Entry 3VFW (X-ray diffraction, 2.30 A resolution); this record covers chains A and C of the 3 polymer chains in the assembly.

== Chain A ==
Protein: MHC class I antigen
From: Homo sapiens
UniProtKB: C5MK56 (C5MK56_HUMAN); residues 1-276 here correspond to UniProt positions 25-300 (UniProt number = residue number + 24)
Sequence (276 residues; each row starts with the number of its first residue):
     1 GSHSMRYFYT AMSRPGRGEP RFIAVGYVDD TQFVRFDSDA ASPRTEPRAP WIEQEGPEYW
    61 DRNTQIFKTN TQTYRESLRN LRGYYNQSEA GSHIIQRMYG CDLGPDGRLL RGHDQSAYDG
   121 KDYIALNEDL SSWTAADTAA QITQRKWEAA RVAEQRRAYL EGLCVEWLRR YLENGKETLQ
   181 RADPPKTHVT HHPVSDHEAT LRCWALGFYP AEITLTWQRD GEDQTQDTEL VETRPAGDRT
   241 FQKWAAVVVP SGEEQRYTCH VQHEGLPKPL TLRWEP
Cystine bridges: Cys101-Cys164, Cys203-Cys259
From the paper describing this entry:
  - mutagenesis - L163A: unchanged binding to SB27 TCR

== Chain C ==
Protein: LPEP peptide from EBV, P10A, LPEPLPQGQATAY
Sequence (13 residues; each row starts with the number of its first residue):
     1 LPEPLPQGQA TAY

== How chain A and chain C interact ==
Residue-residue contacts (43):
  Tyr7(A) with Leu1(C), hydrogen bond (side chain-backbone); Pro2(C)
  Tyr9(A) with Pro2(C)
  Arg62(A) with Leu1(C)
  Asn63(A) with Pro2(C)
  Ile66(A) with Glu3(C); Pro4(C), hydrophobic; Leu5(C)
  Phe67(A) with Pro2(C), hydrophobic
  Thr69(A) with Leu5(C)
  Asn70(A) with Leu5(C)
  Tyr74(A) with Tyr13(C), hydrogen bond
  Glu76(A) with Ala12(C)
  Ser77(A) with Ala12(C); Tyr13(C), hydrogen bond (side chain-backbone)
  Asn80(A) with Tyr13(C), hydrogen bond (side chain-backbone)
  Leu81(A) with Tyr13(C), hydrophobic
  Tyr84(A) with Tyr13(C), hydrogen bond (side chain-backbone)
  Ile95(A) with Tyr13(C)
  Arg97(A) with Glu3(C), salt bridge; Tyr13(C)
  Tyr99(A) with Pro2(C); Glu3(C), hydrogen bond (side chain-backbone)
  Ser116(A) with Tyr13(C), hydrogen bond
  Tyr123(A) with Tyr13(C), hydrophobic
  Thr143(A) with Tyr13(C), hydrogen bond (side chain-backbone)
  Lys146(A) with Ala12(C); Tyr13(C), hydrogen bond (side chain-backbone)
  Trp147(A) with Thr11(C); Ala12(C), hydrogen bond (side chain-backbone); Tyr13(C), hydrophobic
  Ala150(A) with Thr11(C)
  Val152(A) with Thr11(C)
  Gln155(A) with Pro6(C)
  Arg156(A) with Glu3(C), salt bridge
  Tyr159(A) with Leu1(C), hydrogen bond (side chain-backbone); Pro2(C); Glu3(C); Pro4(C)
  Leu163(A) with Leu1(C), hydrophobic; Pro4(C), hydrophobic
  Trp167(A) with Leu1(C)
  Tyr171(A) with Leu1(C), hydrogen bond (side chain-backbone)
Also at the interface, not in a pair above, chain A (34 interface residues in all): Met5, Tyr59, Gln65, Thr73
Also at the interface, not in a pair above, chain C (10 interface residues in all): Ala10

== Summary ==
Chain A and chain C form an interface of 34 and 10 residues respectively; the contacts include 12 hydrogen
bonds and 2 salt bridges. Polar pairs include Arg97(A)-Glu3(C), Arg156(A)-Glu3(C) and Tyr7(A)-Leu1(C). The
paper reports that L163A of chain A leaves binding to SB27 TCR unchanged.
Here chain A is MHC class I antigen (Homo sapiens) and chain C is LPEP peptide from EBV, P10A, LPEPLPQGQATAY.
Entry 3VFW (crystal structure of HLA B*3508 LPEP-P10Ala, peptide mutant P10-ala) was determined by X-ray
diffraction, deposited together with 3VFM, 3VFN, 3VFO, 3VFP, 3VFR, 3VFS and 3 further entries.
